Entry 1Y6G (X-ray diffraction, 2.80 A resolution); this record covers chains D and B of the 4 polymer chains in the assembly.

== Chain D ==
Molecule: 12-nt DNA strand
Sequence (12 nucleotides; row label = number of the first residue in the row):
     1 CTATCTGAGT AT

== Chain B ==
Name: DNA alpha-glucosyltransferase
Organism: Enterobacteria phage T4
Notes: EC 2.4.1.26
Reference sequence: P04519 (GSTA_BPT4); residues 1001-1400 here correspond to UniProt positions 1-400 (UniProt number = residue number - 1000)
Sequence (403 residues; row label = number of the first residue in the row):
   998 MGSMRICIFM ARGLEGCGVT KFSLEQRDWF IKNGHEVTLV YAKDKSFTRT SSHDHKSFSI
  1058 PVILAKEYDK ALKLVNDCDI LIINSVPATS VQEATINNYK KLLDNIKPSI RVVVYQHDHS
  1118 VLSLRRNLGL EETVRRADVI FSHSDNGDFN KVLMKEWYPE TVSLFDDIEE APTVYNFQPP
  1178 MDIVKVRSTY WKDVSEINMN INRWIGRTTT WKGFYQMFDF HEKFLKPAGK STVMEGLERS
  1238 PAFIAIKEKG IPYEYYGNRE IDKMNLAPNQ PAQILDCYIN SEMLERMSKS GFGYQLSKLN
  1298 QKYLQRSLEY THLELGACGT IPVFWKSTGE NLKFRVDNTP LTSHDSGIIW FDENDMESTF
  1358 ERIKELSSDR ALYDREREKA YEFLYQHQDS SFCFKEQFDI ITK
Not modelled in the structure: 1158-1167
Construct notes: cloning artifact (998-1000)
Small-molecule neighbours:
  - cobalt hexammine(III) (NCO), molecule 1: Gly1015, Val1016, His1114, Asp1115, His1116, His1140, Arg1204, Trp1208, Lys1209, Glu1306
  - cobalt hexammine(III) (NCO), molecule 2: Arg1132, Arg1133, Ala1134, Asp1135
  - UDP (uridine-5'-diphosphate): Gly1013, Cys1014, Gly1015, Lys1018, Arg1046, Ser1049, His1050, Arg1204, Trp1208, Lys1209, Gly1233, Cys1274, Tyr1275, Ile1276, Asn1277, Met1280, Glu1306, Tyr1307, Thr1308, Glu1311

== How chain D and chain B interact ==
Contacting residue pairs - 5 pairs, chain D then chain B:
  DC1(D) - Pro1238(B)  base contact
  DC1(D) - Ala1239(B)  base contact
  DC1(D) - Ile1241(B)  sugar contact
  DT4(D) - Arg1123(B)  sugar contact
  DT6(D) - Arg1122(B)  salt bridge to the phosphate
Other interface residues (no listed pair), chain D (4 interface residues in all): DC5
Other interface residues (no listed pair), chain B (8 interface residues in all): Val1118, Leu1119, Ala1242

== In short ==
4 residues of chain D face 8 of chain B across their interface, with 1 salt bridge. Its one salt-bridged
contact is DT6(D)-Arg1122(B). Ligands of chain B: cobalt hexammine(III) and UDP.
Chain D is a 12-nt DNA strand and chain B is DNA alpha-glucosyltransferase (Enterobacteria phage T4); the
structure, alpha-glucosyltransferase in complex with UDP and a 13_mer DNA containing a HMU base at 2.8 A ...,
was determined by X-ray diffraction, deposited together with 1XV5, 1Y6F, 1Y8Z and 1YA6.
